7P1N - chains aa and A of the 4 polymer chains in the assembly; structure by X-ray diffraction, 2.95 A resolution.

[Chain aa]
Molecule: Acetylcholinesterase
Source organism: Homo sapiens
Notes: EC 3.1.1.7
Reference sequence: P22303 (ACES_HUMAN); residues 2-258 here correspond to UniProt positions 33-289 (UniProt number = residue number + 31)
Sequence (257 residues; each row starts with the number of its first residue):
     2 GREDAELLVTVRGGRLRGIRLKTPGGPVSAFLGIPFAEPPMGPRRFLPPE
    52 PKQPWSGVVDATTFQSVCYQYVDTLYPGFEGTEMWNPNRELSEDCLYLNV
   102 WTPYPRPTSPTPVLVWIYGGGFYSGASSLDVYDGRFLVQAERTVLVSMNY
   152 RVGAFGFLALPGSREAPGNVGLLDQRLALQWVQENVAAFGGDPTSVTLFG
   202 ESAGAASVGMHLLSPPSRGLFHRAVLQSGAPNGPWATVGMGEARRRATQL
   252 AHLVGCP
Unresolved in the structure: 2-4
UniProt features mapped onto this chain:
  - active site: Ser-203 (Acyl-ester intermediate)
  - binding site (galanthamine): Trp-86, Glu-202, Ser-203
  - binding site (huperzine A): Trp-86, Tyr-133
  - binding site (huprine W): Gly-122, Ser-203
Disulfides: Cys-69/Cys-96
Ligand contacts:
  - 4J1 ((2R,3R,4S,5S,6R)-2-[4-[1-[4-[6-[(Z)-hydroxyiminomethyl]-5-oxidanyl-pyridin-2-yl]butyl]-1,2,3-triazol-4-yl]butoxy]-6-(hydroxymethyl)oxane-3,4,5-triol), molecule 1: Tyr-72, Trp-86, Gly-120, Gly-121, Gly-122, Tyr-124, Glu-202, Ser-203, Ala-204
  - 4J1, molecule 2: Pro-111, Gln-184, Asp-193, Pro-194, Thr-195, Ser-196, Val-197, Gly-220, Leu-221, Phe-222, His-223
From the paper describing this entry:
  - binding site for 4J1: Trp-86, Arg-90, Glu-91, Pro-111, Gly-121, Gly-122, Pro-194, Ser-203
  - catalytic residues: Ser-203 (citing earlier work)

[Chain A]
Molecule: Acetylcholinesterase
Source organism: Homo sapiens
Notes: EC 3.1.1.7
Reference sequence: P22303 (ACES_HUMAN); residues 262-543 here correspond to UniProt positions 293-574 (UniProt number = residue number + 31)
Sequence (282 residues; numbered 262 to 543; the number before each row is that of its first residue):
   262 TGGNDTELVACLRTRPAQVLVNHEWHVLPQESVFRFSFVPVVDGDFLSDT
   312 PEALINAGDFHGLQVLVGVVKDEGSYFLVYGAPGFSKDNESLISRAEFLA
   362 GVRVGVPQVSDLAAEAVVLHYTDWLHPEDPARLREALSDVVGDHNVVCPV
   412 AQLAGRLAAQGARVYAYVFEHRASTLSWPLWMGVPHGYEIEFIFGIPLDP
   462 SRNYTAEEKIFAQRLMRYWANFARTGDPNEPRDPKAPQWPPYTAGAQQYV
   512 SLDLRPLEVRRGLRAQACAFWNRFLPKLLSAT
UniProt features mapped onto this chain:
  - active site (Charge relay system): Glu-334, His-447
  - binding site (galanthamine): Tyr-337
  - binding site (huperzine A): Tyr-337
  - binding site (huprine W): Trp-439, His-447
  - glycosylation (N-linked (GlcNAc...) asparagine): Asn-265, Asn-350, Asn-464
Disulfides: Cys-409/Cys-529
Glycans and other covalent adducts: glycan linked to Asn-350
Ligand contacts: 4J1 ((2R,3R,4S,5S,6R)-2-[4-[1-[4-[6-[(Z)-hydroxyiminomethyl]-5-oxidanyl-pyridin-2-yl]butyl]-1,2,3-triazol-4-yl]butoxy]-6-(hydroxymethyl)oxane-3,4,5-triol): Trp-286, His-287, Phe-297, Tyr-337, Phe-338, Tyr-341, His-447
From the paper describing this entry:
  - binding site for 4J1: Trp-286, Phe-295, Tyr-341

[How chain aa and chain A interact]
Contacting residue pairs (185):
  Pro-25(aa) / Leu-459(A)
  Gly-43(aa) / Arg-274(A)
  Pro-44(aa) / Arg-274(A)  hydrogen bond (backbone-side chain)
  Arg-46(aa) / Leu-273(A)  hydrogen bond (side chain-backbone)
  Arg-46(aa) / Arg-274(A)  hydrogen bond (backbone-side chain)
  Arg-46(aa) / Arg-276(A)  hydrogen bond (side chain-backbone)
  Arg-46(aa) / Ala-278(A)
  Arg-46(aa) / Leu-281(A)
  Phe-47(aa) / Val-270(A)  hydrophobic
  Phe-47(aa) / Arg-274(A)
  Tyr-70(aa) / Ala-278(A)  hydrophobic
  Tyr-70(aa) / Gln-279(A)
  Gln-71(aa) / Val-282(A)
  Tyr-72(aa) / Val-282(A)  hydrophobic
  Tyr-72(aa) / Trp-286(A)
  Asp-74(aa) / Tyr-341(A)  hydrogen bond
  Leu-76(aa) / Val-340(A)
  Leu-76(aa) / Tyr-341(A)  hydrophobic
  Tyr-77(aa) / Ser-347(A)
  Tyr-77(aa) / Lys-348(A)  hydrogen bond (side chain-backbone)
  Tyr-77(aa) / Asp-349(A)
  Phe-80(aa) / Lys-348(A)
  Phe-80(aa) / Ser-438(A)
  Phe-80(aa) / Trp-439(A)  hydrophobic
  Glu-81(aa) / Ser-438(A)
  Glu-81(aa) / Arg-463(A)  salt bridge
  Gly-82(aa) / Ser-438(A)  hydrogen bond (backbone-side chain)
  Gly-82(aa) / Trp-439(A)  hydrogen bond (backbone-side chain)
  Gly-82(aa) / Tyr-449(A)  hydrogen bond (backbone-side chain)
  Thr-83(aa) / Tyr-341(A)
  Thr-83(aa) / Trp-439(A)
  Met-85(aa) / Tyr-449(A)  hydrogen bond
  Trp-86(aa) / Tyr-337(A)
  Trp-86(aa) / Gly-448(A)
  Trp-86(aa) / Tyr-449(A)  hydrogen bond
  Glu-94(aa) / Ala-278(A)
  Pro-113(aa) / Arg-485(A)
  Leu-115(aa) / Ala-484(A)  hydrophobic
  Trp-117(aa) / Phe-455(A)  hydrophobic
  Gly-122(aa) / Phe-297(A)
  Phe-123(aa) / Phe-299(A)
  Phe-123(aa) / Pro-301(A)
  Tyr-124(aa) / Glu-285(A)
  Tyr-124(aa) / Trp-286(A)
  Tyr-124(aa) / Phe-297(A)  hydrophobic
  Asp-131(aa) / Ile-457(A)
  Val-132(aa) / Ile-451(A)
  Val-132(aa) / Glu-452(A)
  Val-132(aa) / Phe-455(A)
  Tyr-133(aa) / Ile-451(A)  hydrophobic
  Tyr-133(aa) / Phe-455(A)
  Asp-134(aa) / Phe-455(A)
  Phe-137(aa) / Phe-455(A)
  Phe-137(aa) / Gly-456(A)
  Phe-137(aa) / Ile-457(A)  hydrophobic
  Phe-137(aa) / Leu-459(A)  hydrophobic
  Phe-137(aa) / Asp-460(A)
  Phe-137(aa) / Met-477(A)
  Leu-138(aa) / Ile-454(A)
  Leu-138(aa) / Met-477(A)
  Ala-141(aa) / Met-477(A)  hydrophobic
  Glu-142(aa) / Arg-478(A)  salt bridge
  Glu-142(aa) / Ala-481(A)
  Glu-142(aa) / Arg-485(A)  salt bridge
  Gly-154(aa) / Phe-299(A)
  Ala-155(aa) / Phe-299(A)
  Phe-156(aa) / Ala-278(A)  hydrophobic
  Phe-156(aa) / Leu-281(A)  hydrophobic
  Phe-158(aa) / Phe-299(A)
  Phe-158(aa) / Val-300(A)
  Phe-158(aa) / Pro-301(A)
  Leu-159(aa) / Phe-299(A)  hydrophobic
  Leu-161(aa) / Asp-266(A)
  Leu-161(aa) / Val-270(A)  hydrophobic
  Ser-164(aa) / Asp-266(A)
  Glu-166(aa) / Thr-267(A)
  Glu-166(aa) / Val-270(A)
  Glu-166(aa) / Arg-274(A)  salt bridge
  Ala-167(aa) / Val-270(A)  hydrophobic
  Pro-168(aa) / Asp-304(A)
  Asn-170(aa) / Pro-301(A)
  Asn-170(aa) / Val-302(A)  hydrogen bond (side chain-backbone)
  Asn-170(aa) / Asp-304(A)  hydrogen bond
  Asn-170(aa) / Phe-307(A)
  Leu-173(aa) / Phe-307(A)  hydrophobic
  Leu-174(aa) / Phe-307(A)  hydrophobic
  Arg-177(aa) / Phe-307(A)
  Ser-196(aa) / Ala-484(A)
  Thr-198(aa) / Ala-484(A)
  Phe-200(aa) / Phe-455(A)  hydrophobic
  Glu-202(aa) / His-447(A)  salt bridge
  Glu-202(aa) / Gly-448(A)  hydrogen bond (side chain-backbone)
  Glu-202(aa) / Glu-450(A)
  Glu-202(aa) / Ile-451(A)
  Ser-203(aa) / His-447(A)  hydrogen bond
  Met-211(aa) / Pro-301(A)  hydrophobic
  Met-211(aa) / Phe-307(A)
  Met-211(aa) / Leu-308(A)  hydrophobic
  Leu-214(aa) / Pro-312(A)
  Leu-214(aa) / Leu-315(A)
  Leu-214(aa) / Ile-316(A)
  Ser-215(aa) / Phe-307(A)  hydrogen bond (side chain-backbone)
  Ser-218(aa) / Phe-307(A)
  Arg-219(aa) / Leu-324(A)
  Arg-224(aa) / Gln-325(A)  hydrogen bond
  Arg-224(aa) / Phe-483(A)
  Arg-224(aa) / Ala-484(A)  hydrogen bond (side chain-backbone)
  Arg-224(aa) / Arg-485(A)
  Arg-224(aa) / Thr-486(A)
  Arg-224(aa) / Gly-487(A)
  Ala-225(aa) / Gln-325(A)  hydrogen bond (backbone-backbone)
  Ala-225(aa) / Val-326(A)
  Ala-225(aa) / Leu-327(A)  hydrogen bond (backbone-backbone)
  Ala-225(aa) / Phe-483(A)
  Val-226(aa) / Leu-327(A)
  Val-226(aa) / Trp-480(A)
  Val-226(aa) / Phe-483(A)  hydrophobic
  Leu-227(aa) / Leu-327(A)  hydrogen bond (backbone-backbone)
  Leu-227(aa) / Val-328(A)
  Leu-227(aa) / Gly-329(A)  hydrogen bond (backbone-backbone)
  Leu-227(aa) / Leu-414(A)  hydrophobic
  Gln-228(aa) / Gly-329(A)
  Gln-228(aa) / Tyr-428(A)
  Gln-228(aa) / Glu-450(A)
  Gln-228(aa) / Ile-454(A)
  Gln-228(aa) / Trp-480(A)
  Ser-229(aa) / Gly-329(A)  hydrogen bond (backbone-backbone)
  Ser-229(aa) / Val-330(A)
  Ser-229(aa) / Val-331(A)
  Ser-229(aa) / Glu-334(A)  hydrogen bond
  Ser-229(aa) / Val-407(A)
  Ser-229(aa) / His-447(A)
  Gly-230(aa) / Val-411(A)
  Ala-231(aa) / Pro-410(A)
  Pro-232(aa) / Pro-312(A)
  Asn-233(aa) / Ile-316(A)
  Asn-233(aa) / Pro-410(A)  hydrogen bond (side chain-backbone)
  Asn-233(aa) / Gln-413(A)
  Asn-233(aa) / Leu-414(A)
  Gly-234(aa) / Pro-410(A)
  Pro-235(aa) / Arg-296(A)
  Pro-235(aa) / His-405(A)
  Pro-235(aa) / Asn-406(A)
  Trp-236(aa) / Phe-295(A)
  Trp-236(aa) / Phe-297(A)  hydrophobic
  Trp-236(aa) / Val-300(A)
  Trp-236(aa) / Asn-406(A)  hydrogen bond (side chain-backbone)
  Ala-237(aa) / Val-300(A)
  Ala-237(aa) / Pro-301(A)
  Thr-238(aa) / Pro-301(A)
  Thr-238(aa) / Pro-312(A)
  Val-239(aa) / Val-300(A)  hydrophobic
  Val-239(aa) / Pro-301(A)  hydrogen bond (backbone-backbone)
  Val-239(aa) / Val-302(A)
  Val-239(aa) / Val-303(A)  hydrogen bond (backbone-backbone)
  Gly-240(aa) / Val-302(A)
  Met-241(aa) / Val-302(A)  hydrophobic
  Met-241(aa) / Val-303(A)
  Met-241(aa) / Asp-304(A)
  Glu-243(aa) / Pro-290(A)
  Arg-245(aa) / Asp-266(A)  salt bridge
  Arg-246(aa) / Val-288(A)  hydrogen bond (side chain-backbone)
  Arg-246(aa) / Pro-290(A)
  Arg-247(aa) / Val-288(A)
  Arg-247(aa) / Pro-290(A)
  Arg-247(aa) / Phe-297(A)  hydrogen bond (side chain-backbone)
  Arg-247(aa) / Ser-298(A)  hydrogen bond (side chain-backbone)
  Gln-250(aa) / His-287(A)  hydrogen bond (side chain-backbone)
  Gln-250(aa) / Val-288(A)
  Leu-251(aa) / His-284(A)
  Leu-251(aa) / Val-288(A)
  Leu-251(aa) / Phe-299(A)  hydrophobic
  Ala-252(aa) / Leu-269(A)  hydrophobic
  Leu-254(aa) / His-284(A)
  Leu-254(aa) / His-287(A)
  Leu-254(aa) / Val-288(A)  hydrophobic
  Val-255(aa) / Arg-276(A)  hydrogen bond (backbone-side chain)
  Val-255(aa) / Val-280(A)  hydrophobic
  Val-255(aa) / His-284(A)
  Gly-256(aa) / Arg-276(A)  hydrogen bond (backbone-side chain)
  Cys-257(aa) / Leu-269(A)
  Cys-257(aa) / Cys-272(A)  disulfide
  Cys-257(aa) / Leu-273(A)
  Cys-257(aa) / Arg-276(A)
  Pro-258(aa) / Leu-269(A)
Interface residues without a listed pair, chain aa (99 interface residues in all): Leu-48, Leu-92, Gly-135, Leu-146, Ala-160, Pro-162, Gly-169, His-212, Leu-213, His-223, Ala-244, Ala-248, Thr-249
Interface residues without a listed pair, chain A (85 interface residues in all): Pro-277, Leu-289, Phe-321, Pro-461
Cross-chain cystine bridges: Cys-257(aa)/Cys-272(A)

[In short]
99 residues of chain aa and 85 residues of chain A are in contact, with 1 disulfide bond, 34 hydrogen bonds
and 6 salt bridges. Polar contacts include Glu-81(aa)/Arg-463(A), Glu-142(aa)/Arg-478(A) and
Glu-142(aa)/Arg-485(A). From the paper: the catalytic residue Ser-203(aa); a binding site for 4J1 at
Trp-86(aa), Arg-90(aa) and Trp-286(A) among others.
Chain aa is Acetylcholinesterase and chain A is Acetylcholinesterase, both from Homo sapiens; the structure,
Crystal structure of human acetylcholinesterase in complex with
(2R,3R,4S,5S,6R)-2-{4-[1-(4-{5-hydroxy-6-[(E)-(hydroxyimino)methyl]pyridin-2-yl}butyl)-1H-1,2,3-triazol-4-yl]butoxy}-6-(hydroxymethyl)oxane-3,4,5-triol
oxime, was determined by X-ray diffraction, deposited together with 7P1P.
